5JAX - chain A; structure by X-ray diffraction, 1.49 A resolution.

[Chain A]
Protein: cGMP-dependent protein kinase 1
Source organism: Homo sapiens
Notes: EC 2.7.11.12
UniProt: Q13976 (KGP1_HUMAN), isoform Q13976-2; residue numbers follow UniProt; this construct covers 219-351
Sequence (135 residues; each row starts with the number of its first residue):
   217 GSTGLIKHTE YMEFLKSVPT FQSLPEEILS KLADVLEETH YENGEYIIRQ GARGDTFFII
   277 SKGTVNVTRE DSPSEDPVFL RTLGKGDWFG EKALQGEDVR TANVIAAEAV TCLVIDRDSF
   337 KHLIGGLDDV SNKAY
Not modelled in the structure: 217-221
Differences from the reference sequence: expression tag (217-218)
Ion coordination: Ca2+ site 1: Asp271, Asp314; Na+: Lys308, Gln311, Glu313; Ca2+ site 2: Gly342, Asp344
Residues lining bound ligands: 6J7 (2-amino-8-bromo-9-[(2R,4aR,6R,7R,7aS)-2,7-dihydroxy-2-oxotetrahydro-2H,4H-2lambda~5~-furo[3,2-d][1,3,2]dioxaphosphinin-6-yl]-1,9-dihydro-6H-purin-6-one): Ile264, Val283, Arg285, Leu296, Arg297, Leu299, Phe305, Gly306, Glu307, Lys308, Ala309, Val315, Arg316, Thr317, Ala318, Val320, Tyr351
From the paper describing this entry:
  - binding site for 6J7: Val283, Leu296, Arg297, Leu299, Phe305, Glu307, Arg316, Thr317, Tyr351

[Summary]
Ligands of chain A: compound 6J7. The Ca2+ site 1 is built by Asp271 and Asp314. The Na+ site is built by
Lys308, Gln311 and Glu313. From the paper: a binding site for 6J7 at Val283, Leu296 and Arg297 among others.
Chain A is cGMP-dependent protein kinase 1 (Homo sapiens); the structure, PKG I's Carboyl Terminal Cyclic
Nucleotide Binding Domain (CNB-B) in a complex with 8-Br-cGMP, was determined by X-ray diffraction (same
publication as 5JD7, 5JIX and 5J48).
